8EVA - chains B and C of the 4 polymer chains in the assembly; structure by electron microscopy, 3.33 A resolution.

Chain B (and C):
Molecule: Cyclic nucleotide-gated cation channel alpha-3
From: Homo sapiens
Notes: chain C of this document is another copy of the same molecule, construct and numbering; everything in this record applies to it too
UniProt: Q16281 (CNGA3_HUMAN); numbering as in UniProt (aligned over 151-694)
Amino-acid sequence (552 residues; each row starts with the number of its first residue):
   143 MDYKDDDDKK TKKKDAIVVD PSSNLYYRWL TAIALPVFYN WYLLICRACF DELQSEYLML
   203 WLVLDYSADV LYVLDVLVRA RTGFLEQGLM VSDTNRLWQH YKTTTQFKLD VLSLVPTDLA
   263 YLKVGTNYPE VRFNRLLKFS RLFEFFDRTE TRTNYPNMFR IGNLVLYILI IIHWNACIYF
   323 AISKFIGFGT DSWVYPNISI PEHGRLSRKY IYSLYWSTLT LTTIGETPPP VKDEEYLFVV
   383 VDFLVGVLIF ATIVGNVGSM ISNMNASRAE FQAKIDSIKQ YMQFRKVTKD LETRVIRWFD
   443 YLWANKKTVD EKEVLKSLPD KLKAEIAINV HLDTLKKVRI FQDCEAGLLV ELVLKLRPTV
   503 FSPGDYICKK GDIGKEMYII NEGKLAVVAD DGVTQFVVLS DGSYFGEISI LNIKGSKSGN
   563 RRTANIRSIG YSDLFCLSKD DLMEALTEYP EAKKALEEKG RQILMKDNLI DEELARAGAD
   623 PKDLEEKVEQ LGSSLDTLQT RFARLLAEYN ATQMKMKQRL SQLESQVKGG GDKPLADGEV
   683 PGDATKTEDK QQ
Disordered / not traced: 143-158, 259-269, 555-561, 612-694 (chain C: 143-157, 610-694)
Differences from the reference sequence: initiating methionine (143); expression tag (144-150)
UniProt features mapped onto this chain:
  - region: Thr365 to Glu368 (Selectivity filter)
  - binding site (3',5'-cyclic GMP): Gly548, Glu549, Ser551, Arg564, Thr565, Asp609
  - site (Central gate): Phe392, Val396
  - glycosylation: Asn339 (N-linked (GalNAc...) asparagine)
  - natural variant: Asp162 (D162V: In ACHM2), Pro163 (P163L: In ACHM2), Trp171 (W171C: In ACHM2), Tyr181 (Y181C: In ACHM2), Asn182 (N182Y: In ACHM2), Leu186 (L186F: In ACHM2), Cys191 (C191Y: In ACHM2), Glu194 (E194K: In ACHM2), Arg223 (R223Q: In ACHM2; R223W: In ACHM2), Thr224 (T224I: Found in patients with cone-rod dystrophy; T224R: In ACHM2), Glu228 (E228K: In ACHM2; uncertain significance), Phe249 (F249S: In ACHM2), 46 further natural variant entries in UniProt
Glycans and other covalent adducts: N-acetylglucosamine (NAG) linked to Asn339
Small-molecule neighbours: cyclic guanosine monophosphate (PCG): Cys510, Val539, Leu541, Tyr546, Phe547, Gly548, Glu549, Ile550, Ser551, Arg563, Arg564, Thr565, Ala566, Ile568, Asp609
Reported in the primary citation:
  - conformationally variable residues (side-chain flip): Phe392

Interface between chain B and chain C:
Residue-residue contacts (86; chain B residue first):
  Val307(B) with Leu390(C), hydrophobic
  Leu311(B) with Leu386(C), hydrophobic
  Arg347(B) with Asp375(C), salt bridge
  Ser349(B) with Asp375(C)
  Arg350(B) with Val373(C), hydrogen bond (side chain-backbone); Asp375(C), salt bridge; Tyr378(C)
  Ile353(B) with Tyr378(C), hydrophobic; Leu379(C)
  Tyr354(B) with Tyr378(C)
  Tyr357(B) with Pro371(C); Pro372(C); Tyr378(C), hydrophobic; Val381(C), hydrophobic; Val382(C), hydrophobic
  Thr360(B) with Val382(C); Phe385(C)
  Leu361(B) with Phe385(C), hydrophobic
  Ile366(B) with Thr365(C); Ile366(C); Gly367(C); Phe385(C), hydrophobic
  Glu368(B) with Gly367(C); Thr369(C)
  Phe392(B) with Val389(C), hydrophobic; Phe392(C), hydrophobic
  Ile395(B) with Ala393(C), hydrophobic
  Val396(B) with Val396(C), hydrophobic
  Val399(B) with Ala393(C), hydrophobic; Thr394(C)
  Gly400(B) with Gly397(C)
  Ile403(B) with Thr394(C)
  Asn407(B) with Arg302(C)
  Arg410(B) with Asp289(C), salt bridge; Glu292(C), salt bridge
  Phe413(B) with Ser459(C)
  Gln414(B) with Glu292(C), hydrogen bond; Thr293(C)
  Lys416(B) with Ser459(C)
  Asp418(B) with Pro298(C)
  Ser419(B) with Val456(C)
  Ile420(B) with Val456(C); Leu457(C), hydrophobic; Leu460(C), hydrophobic
  Tyr423(B) with Glu453(C), hydrogen bond; Val456(C), hydrophobic; Leu457(C), hydrophobic; Ile468(C), hydrophobic; Val472(C)
  Phe426(B) with Asn447(C); Lys448(C); Lys449(C)
  Arg427(B) with Val472(C); His473(C); Pro500(C); Asn523(C)
  Val429(B) with Asn471(C)
  Thr430(B) with Asn471(C), hydrogen bond
  Leu433(B) with Glu467(C); Ile468(C), hydrophobic; Asn471(C)
  Arg436(B) with Glu467(C), salt bridge
  Arg439(B) with Ser164(C)
  Trp440(B) with Leu460(C); Pro461(C); Leu464(C), hydrophobic
  Phe441(B) with Ser459(C); Leu460(C), hydrophobic
  Asp442(B) with Ser164(C)
  Tyr443(B) with Leu227(C), hydrophobic
  Trp445(B) with Asp289(C), hydrogen bond
  Asn447(B) with Leu227(C)
  Val502(B) with Pro461(C)
  Asp507(B) with Lys463(C); Glu467(C)
  Ile515(B) with Glu590(C); Tyr591(C)
  Glu524(B) with Gln229(C)
  Gly525(B) with Gln229(C)
  Lys526(B) with Leu231(C)
  Ser542(B) with Gln229(C)
  Asp543(B) with Gln229(C)
  Asn562(B) with Glu590(C), hydrogen bond
  Ile571(B) with Leu231(C), hydrophobic
  Gly572(B) with Gly230(C)
  Tyr573(B) with Gly230(C), hydrogen bond (backbone-backbone)
Interface residues without a listed pair, chain B (63 interface residues in all): Ile310, Ile314, Leu356, Thr364, Ala411, Lys421, Gln422, Met424, Val437, Phe503, Tyr508
Interface residues without a listed pair, chain C (60 interface residues in all): Arg290, Thr295, Asn296, Glu368, Asn398, Asn405, Val451, Asp575, Phe577

Overview:
The interface between chain B and chain C involves 63 residues on one side and 60 on the other, with 7
hydrogen bonds and 5 salt bridges. Polar contacts include Arg347(B)-Asp375(C), Arg350(B)-Asp375(C) and
Arg410(B)-Asp289(C). Bound to chain B: cyclic guanosine monophosphate. N-acetylglucosamine is covalently
linked to Asn339(B). The paper reports conformational variability at Phe392(B).
Chain B and chain C are both Cyclic nucleotide-gated cation channel alpha-3 (Homo sapiens); the structure,
Cryo-EM structure of cGMP bound truncated human CNGA3/CNGB3 channel in lipid nanodisc, transition state 2, was
determined by electron microscopy, deposited together with 8ETP, 8EU3, 8EUC, 8EV8, 8EV9, 8EVB and 8EVC.
